6HKN - chain A; structure by X-ray diffraction, 2.33 A resolution.

[Chain A]
Name: Mitogen-activated protein kinase 7
Source organism: Homo sapiens
Notes: EC 2.7.11.24; fragment: kinase domain
UniProtKB: Q13164 (MK07_HUMAN), isoform Q13164-3; numbering as in UniProt (aligned over 54-393)
Chain sequence (340 residues; each row starts with the number of its first residue):
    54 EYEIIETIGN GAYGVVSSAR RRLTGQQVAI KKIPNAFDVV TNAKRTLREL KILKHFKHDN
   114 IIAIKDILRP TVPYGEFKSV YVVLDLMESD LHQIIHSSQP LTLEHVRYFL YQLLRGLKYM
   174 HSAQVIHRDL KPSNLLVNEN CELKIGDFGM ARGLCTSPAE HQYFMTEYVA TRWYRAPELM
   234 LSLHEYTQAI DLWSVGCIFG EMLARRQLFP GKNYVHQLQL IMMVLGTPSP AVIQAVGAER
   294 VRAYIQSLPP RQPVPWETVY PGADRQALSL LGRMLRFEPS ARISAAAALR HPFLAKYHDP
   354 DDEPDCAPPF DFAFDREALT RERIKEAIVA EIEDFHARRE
Unresolved in the structure: 62-64, 75-78
Swiss-Prot annotation at these positions:
  - motif: Thr219 to Tyr221 (TXY)
  - active site: Asp182 (Proton acceptor)
  - binding site (ATP): Ile61 to Val69, Lys84
  - mutagenesis: Thr219 to Tyr221 (Loss activation by MAP2K5)
Residues lining bound ligands: G9E ([2-azanyl-4-(trifluoromethyloxy)phenyl]-[4-(7-methoxyquinazolin-4-yl)piperidin-1-yl]methanone): Ile61, Tyr66, Val69, Ala82, Lys84, Ile86, Thr99, Glu102, Leu103, Leu106, Ile115, Ile117, Val135, Leu137, Asp138, Leu139, Met140, Glu141, Ser142, Leu189, Gly199, Asp200

[Overview]
Bound to chain A: compound G9E. From UniProt: active-site residue Asp182, 10 ATP-binding residues and 3
mutagenesis sites.
Chain A is Mitogen-activated protein kinase 7 (Homo sapiens); the structure, Crystal structure of Compound 35
with ERK5, was determined by X-ray diffraction (same publication as 6HKM).
